PDB entry 7AFD | electron microscopy, 3.44 A resolution | chains 1 and I of the 9 polymer chains in the assembly

# Chain 1
Molecule: 16SrRNA of the head domain (residue C931 to G1386)
From: Escherichia coli
Sequence (1541 nucleotides; row label = number of the first residue in the row):
     1 AAAUUGAAGAGUUUGAUCAUGGCUCAGAUUGAACGCUGGCGGCAGGCCUA
    51 ACACAUGCAAGUCGAACGGUAACAGGAAGAAGCUUGCUUCUUUGCUGACG
   101 AGUGGCGGACGGGUGAGUAAUGUCUGGGAAACUGCCUGAUGGAGGGGGAU
   151 AACUACUGGAAACGGUAGCUAAUACCGCAUAACGUCGCAAGACCAAAGAG
   201 GGGGACCUUCGGGCCUCUUGCCAUCGGAUGUGCCCAGAUGGGAUUAGCUA
   251 GUAGGUGGGGUAACGGCUCACCUAGGCGACGAUCCCUAGCUGGUCUGAGA
   301 GGAUGACCAGCCACACUGGAACUGAGACACGGUCCAGACUCCUACGGGAG
   351 GCAGCAGUGGGGAAUAUUGCACAAUGGGCGCAAGCCUGAUGCAGCCAUGC
   401 CGCGUGUAUGAAGAAGGCCUUCGGGUUGUAAAGUACUUUCAGCGGGGAGG
   451 AAGGGAGUAAAGUUAAUACCUUUGCUCAUUGACGUUACCCGCAGAAGAAG
   501 CACCGGCUAACUCCGUGCCAGCAGCCXCGGUAAUACGGAGGGUGCAAGCG
   551 UUAAUCGGAAUUACUGGGCGUAAAGCGCACGCAGGCGGUUUGUUAAGUCA
   601 GAUGUGAAAUCCCCGGGCUCAACCUGGGAACUGCAUCUGAUACUGGCAAG
   651 CUUGAGUCUCGUAGAGGGGGGUAGAAUUCCAGGUGUAGCGGUGAAAUGCG
   701 UAGAGAUCUGGAGGAAUACCGGUGGCGAAGGCGGCCCCCUGGACGAAGAC
   751 UGACGCUCAGGUGCGAAAGCGUGGGGAGCAAACAGGAUUAGAUACCCUGG
   801 UAGUCCACGCCGUAAACGAUGUCGACUUGGAGGUUGUGCCCUUGAGGCGU
   851 GGCUUCCGGAGCUAACGCGUUAAGUCGACCGCCUGGGGAGUACGGCCGCA
   901 AGGUUAAAACUCAAAUGAAUUGACGGGGGCCCGCACAAGCGGUGGAGCAU
   951 GUGGUUUAAUUCGAUGXAACGCGAAGAACCUUACCUGGUCUUGACAUCCA
  1001 CGGAAGUUUUCAGAGAUGAGAAUGUGCCUUCGGGAACCGUGAGACAGGUG
  1051 CUGCAUGGCUGUCGUCAGCUCGUGUUGUGAAAUGUUGGGUUAAGUCCCGC
  1101 AACGAGCGCAACCCUUAUCCUUUGUUGCCAGCGGUCCGGCCGGGAACUCA
  1151 AAGGAGACUGCCAGUGAUAAACUGGAGGAAGGUGGGGAUGACGUCAAGUC
  1201 AUCAUGGCCCUUACGACCAGGGCUACACACGUGCUACAAUGGCGCAUACA
  1251 AAGAGAAGCGACCUCGCGAGAGCAAGCGGACCUCAUAAAGUGCGUCGUAG
  1301 UCCGGAUUGGAGUCUGCAACUCGACUCCAUGAAGUCGGAAUCGCUAGUAA
  1351 UCGUGGAUCAGAAUGCCACGGUGAAUACGUUCCCGGCCUUGUACACACCG
  1401 CCCGUXACACCAUGGGAGUGGGUUGCAAAAGAAGUAGGUAGCUUAACCUU
  1451 CGGGAGGGCGCUUACCACUUUGUGAUUCAUGACUGGGGUGAAGUCGUAAC
  1501 AAGGUAACCGUAGGGGAACCUGCGGUUGGAUCACCUCCUUA
Disordered / not traced: 1-930, 1387-1541
Modified residues: PSU (pseudouridine-5'-monophosphate) at position 516, G7M (N7-methyl-guanosine-5'-monophosphate) at position 527, 2MG (2N-methylguanosine-5'-monophosphate) at position 966, 5MC (5-methylcytidine-5'-monophosphate) at position 967, 2MG (2N-methylguanosine-5'-monophosphate) at position 1207, 4OC (4n,o2'-methylcytidine-5'-monophosphate) at position 1401, 5MC (5-methylcytidine-5'-monophosphate) at position 1406, UR3 (3-methyluridine-5'-monophoshate) at position 1497, 2MG (2N-methylguanosine-5'-monophosphate) at position 1515, MA6 (6N-dimethyladenosine-5'-monophoshate) at position 1517, MA6 (6N-dimethyladenosine-5'-monophoshate) at position 1518
Ion coordination: Mg2+ site 1 near A937 (its only coordinating residue here); Mg2+ site 2 near G944 (its only coordinating residue here); Mg2+ site 3: A964, U1199; Mg2+ site 4 near C972 (its only coordinating residue here); Mg2+ site 5 near C980 (its only coordinating residue here); Mg2+ site 6: C1054, A1197, G1198; Mg2+ site 7: C1054, A1197; Mg2+ site 8: U1085, U1086, G1099; Mg2+ site 9 near A1110 (its only coordinating residue here); Mg2+ site 10: C1158, G1184; Mg2+ site 11 near G1177 (its only coordinating residue here); Mg2+ site 12: C1303, G1304; 1 more Mg2+ sites not listed

# Chain I
Name: 30S ribosomal protein S9
From: Escherichia coli
UniProtKB: C3SRY2 (C3SRY2_ECOLX); residue numbers follow UniProt; this construct covers 1-130
Amino-acid sequence (130 residues; row label = number of the first residue in the row):
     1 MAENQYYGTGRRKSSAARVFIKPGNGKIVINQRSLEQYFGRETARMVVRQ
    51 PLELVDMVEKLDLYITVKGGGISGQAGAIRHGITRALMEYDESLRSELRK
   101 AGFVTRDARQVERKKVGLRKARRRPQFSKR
Disordered / not traced: 1-3

# Chain 1 / chain I interface
Residue-residue contacts (98; chain 1 residue first):
  G942(1) with Gln126(I), base contact
  U943(1) with Gln126(I), sugar contact
  U1116(1) with Gln110(I), hydrogen bond to the sugar
  A1117(1) with Arg106(I), hydrogen bond to the sugar; Ala108(I), sugar contact; Gln110(I), sugar contact
  U1118(1) with Arg11(I), salt bridge to the phosphate; Arg106(I), salt bridge to the phosphate
  A1130(1) with Arg18(I), salt bridge to the phosphate; Phe20(I), phosphate contact
  G1131(1) with Phe20(I), phosphate contact
  C1147(1) with Tyr7(I), sugar contact; Thr9(I), sugar contact; Arg18(I), hydrogen bond to the base
  U1148(1) with Thr9(I), sugar contact; Arg18(I), hydrogen bond to the sugar
  C1149(1) with Arg11(I), salt bridge to the phosphate
  G1177(1) with Arg99(I), salt bridge to the phosphate
  G1178(1) with Arg99(I), phosphate contact
  A1179(1) with Arg95(I), salt bridge to the phosphate; Val104(I), sugar contact; Thr105(I), hydrogen bond to the sugar; Arg106(I), hydrogen bond to the sugar
  A1180(1) with Thr105(I), phosphate contact
  G1186(1) with Arg122(I), sugar contact
  G1187(1) with Arg113(I), phosphate contact; Lys115(I), phosphate contact
  G1231(1) with Ser128(I), hydrogen bond to the phosphate
  U1232(1) with Arg119(I), phosphate contact; Gln126(I), hydrogen bond to the phosphate; Ser128(I), phosphate contact
  G1233(1) with Arg119(I), salt bridge to the phosphate; Gln126(I), phosphate contact
  U1247(1) with Arg33(I), phosphate contact
  A1248(1) with Arg33(I), salt bridge to the phosphate; Tyr38(I), phosphate contact
  C1249(1) with Tyr38(I), hydrogen bond to the phosphate; Lys68(I), salt bridge to the phosphate; Gly70(I), phosphate contact; Gly71(I), sugar contact; Ile72(I), sugar contact; Gln75(I), phosphate contact
  A1250(1) with Ser14(I), phosphate contact; Lys68(I), phosphate contact; Gly69(I), hydrogen bond to the phosphate; Gly70(I), hydrogen bond to the phosphate; Gln75(I), phosphate contact
  A1251(1) with Ser14(I), phosphate contact; Gly69(I), phosphate contact
  U1291(1) with Gly40(I), phosphate contact
  A1340(1) with Arg130(I), hydrogen bond to the sugar
  U1341(1) with Lys129(I), phosphate contact; Arg130(I), salt bridge to the phosphate
  C1342(1) with Gln126(I), sugar contact; Phe127(I), sugar contact; Lys129(I), salt bridge to the phosphate
  G1343(1) with Arg123(I), hydrogen bond to the sugar; Arg124(I), salt bridge to the phosphate; Lys129(I), salt bridge to the phosphate
  C1344(1) with Arg122(I), sugar contact; Arg124(I), salt bridge to the phosphate
  U1345(1) with Arg122(I), phosphate contact
  A1346(1) with Arg122(I), salt bridge to the phosphate
  G1347(1) with Lys13(I), hydrogen bond to the base; Arg109(I), hydrogen bond to the base; Gln110(I), sugar contact; Glu112(I), sugar contact
  U1348(1) with Val111(I), phosphate contact; Glu112(I), phosphate contact; Ala121(I), phosphate contact; Arg122(I), sugar contact
  A1349(1) with Lys120(I), salt bridge to the phosphate; Ala121(I), phosphate contact; Arg122(I), phosphate contact; Arg123(I), hydrogen bond to the phosphate
  A1350(1) with Lys120(I), salt bridge to the phosphate; Arg123(I), salt bridge to the phosphate
  U1351(1) with Lys120(I), hydrogen bond to the base
  C1366(1) with Arg119(I), salt bridge to the phosphate
  C1367(1) with Lys114(I), salt bridge to the phosphate; Val116(I), phosphate contact; Gly117(I), hydrogen bond to the phosphate
  A1368(1) with Lys114(I), salt bridge to the phosphate; Lys115(I), phosphate contact; Val116(I), phosphate contact
  C1369(1) with Arg113(I), phosphate contact; Lys114(I), hydrogen bond to the phosphate
  G1370(1) with Val111(I), phosphate contact
  G1371(1) with Lys13(I), phosphate contact; Gly71(I), phosphate contact; Val111(I), phosphate contact
  U1372(1) with Arg41(I), hydrogen bond to the phosphate; Gly71(I), phosphate contact; Ile72(I), phosphate contact; Ser73(I), hydrogen bond to the phosphate; Gly74(I), hydrogen bond to the phosphate
  G1373(1) with Arg41(I), salt bridge to the phosphate; Ser73(I), hydrogen bond to the phosphate
Also at the interface, not in a pair above, chain 1 (55 interface residues in all): C934, A935, 5MC_967, A968, C1119, C1129, A1146, A1176, G1184, G1290
Also at the interface, not in a pair above, chain I (49 interface residues in all): Gln5, Val67, Leu118, Pro125

# Summary
55 residues of chain 1 face 49 of chain I across their interface, with 23 hydrogen bonds and 22 salt bridges.
Polar contacts include C1147(1)-Arg18(I), G1347(1)-Lys13(I) and G1347(1)-Arg109(I). A964(1) and U1199(1)
coordinate Mg2+ site 3.
Here chain 1 is 16SrRNA of the head domain (residue C931 to G1386) and chain I is 30S ribosomal protein S9,
both from Escherichia coli. Entry 7AFD (Bacterial 30S ribosomal subunit assembly complex state A (head
domain)) was determined by electron microscopy together with 7AF3, 7AF5, 7AF8, 7AFA, 7AFH, 7AFI and 17 further
entries from the same study.
